Entry 2ANQ (X-ray diffraction, 2.13 A resolution); this record covers chain A.

== Chain A ==
Name: Dihydrofolate reductase
Organism: Escherichia coli
Notes: EC 1.5.1.3
UniProtKB: P0ABQ4 (DYR_ECOLI); numbering as in UniProt (aligned over 1-159)
Sequence (159 residues; numbered 1 to 159; the number before each row is that of its first residue):
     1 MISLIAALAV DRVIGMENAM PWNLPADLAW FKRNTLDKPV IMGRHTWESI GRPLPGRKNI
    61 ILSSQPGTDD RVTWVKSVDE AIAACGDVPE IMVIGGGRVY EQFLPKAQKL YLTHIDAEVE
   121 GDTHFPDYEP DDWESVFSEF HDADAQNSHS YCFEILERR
Differences from the reference sequence: engineered mutation D37 (Asn in P0ABQ4)
Metal / ion sites: Mn2+ site 1 near E134 (its only coordinating residue here); Mn2+ site 2 near R159 (its only coordinating residue here)
Residues lining bound ligands:
  - C1A ((2,5-dimethylbenzene-1,4-diyl)dimethanediyl bis(N-carbamimidoylcarbamimidothioate)): I5, A6, A7, N18, A19, M20, D27, L28, F31, T46, S49, I50, I94, Y100, T113
  - NADPH (NDP; NADPH dihydro-nicotinamide-adenine-dinucleotide phosphate): I5, A6, A7, I14, G15, M16, N18, A19, M20, W22, G43, R44, H45, T46, S49, L62, S63, S64, Q65, K76, S77, V78, I94, G95, G96, G97, R98, V99, Y100, Q102, D122, T123
Curated features (UniProtKB/Swiss-Prot):
  - binding site (substrate): I5, D27, R52, R57, T113
  - binding site (NADP(+)): A7, V13 to A19, H45, T46, S63, S64, K76, G95 to Q102
  - natural variant: L28 (L28R: In strain: B[RT500] isozyme 2), W30 (W30G: In strain: 1810), E154 (E154K: In strain: B[MB1428]; E154Q: In strain: 1810)
  - mutagenesis: M16 (M16F/S: Increases catalytic rate about 2-fold; M16N: Increases catalytic rate about 2-fold. Increases catalytic rate about 7-fold; when associated with L-20; Y-42; F-92; A-85 and S-152), M20 (M20I/V: Increases catalytic rate 2-fold; M20L: Increases catalytic rate 2.5-fold. Increases catalytic rate about 7-fold; when associated with N-16; Y-42; F-92; A-85 and S-152), M42 (M42V: Increases catalytic rate almost 2-fold; M42Y: Increases catalytic rate almost 2-fold. Increases catalytic rate about 7-fold; when associated with N-16; L-20; A-85; F-92 and S-152), C85 (C85A: Decreases catalytic rate by one third. Increases catalytic rate about 7-fold; when associated with N-16; L-20; Y-42; F-92 and S-152), M92 (M92F: No effect. Increases catalytic rate about 7-fold; when associated with N-16; L-20; Y-42; A-85 and S-152; M92L: No effect), C152 (C152S: Increases catalytic rate 1.5-fold. Increases catalytic rate about 7-fold; when associated with N-16; L-20; Y-42; A-85 and F-92)

== In short ==
Bound to chain A: NADPH and compound C1A. From UniProt: 5 substrate-binding residues, 21 NADP+-binding
residues and 6 mutagenesis sites.
Chain A is Dihydrofolate reductase (Escherichia coli); the structure, Crystal Structure of E.coli DHFR in
complex with NADPH and the inhibitor compound 10a, was determined by X-ray diffraction together with 2ANO from
the same study.
